PDB entry 9DIL | electron microscopy, 3.30 A resolution | chains A and B of the 3 polymer chains in the assembly

== Chain A (and B) ==
Name: Transitional endoplasmic reticulum ATPase
From: Homo sapiens
Notes: EC 3.6.4.6; chain B of this document is another copy of the same molecule, construct and numbering; everything in this record applies to it too
UniProtKB: P55072 (TERA_HUMAN); residues 1-806 here = UniProt positions 1-806
Sequence (806 residues; numbered 1 to 806; the number before each row is that of its first residue):
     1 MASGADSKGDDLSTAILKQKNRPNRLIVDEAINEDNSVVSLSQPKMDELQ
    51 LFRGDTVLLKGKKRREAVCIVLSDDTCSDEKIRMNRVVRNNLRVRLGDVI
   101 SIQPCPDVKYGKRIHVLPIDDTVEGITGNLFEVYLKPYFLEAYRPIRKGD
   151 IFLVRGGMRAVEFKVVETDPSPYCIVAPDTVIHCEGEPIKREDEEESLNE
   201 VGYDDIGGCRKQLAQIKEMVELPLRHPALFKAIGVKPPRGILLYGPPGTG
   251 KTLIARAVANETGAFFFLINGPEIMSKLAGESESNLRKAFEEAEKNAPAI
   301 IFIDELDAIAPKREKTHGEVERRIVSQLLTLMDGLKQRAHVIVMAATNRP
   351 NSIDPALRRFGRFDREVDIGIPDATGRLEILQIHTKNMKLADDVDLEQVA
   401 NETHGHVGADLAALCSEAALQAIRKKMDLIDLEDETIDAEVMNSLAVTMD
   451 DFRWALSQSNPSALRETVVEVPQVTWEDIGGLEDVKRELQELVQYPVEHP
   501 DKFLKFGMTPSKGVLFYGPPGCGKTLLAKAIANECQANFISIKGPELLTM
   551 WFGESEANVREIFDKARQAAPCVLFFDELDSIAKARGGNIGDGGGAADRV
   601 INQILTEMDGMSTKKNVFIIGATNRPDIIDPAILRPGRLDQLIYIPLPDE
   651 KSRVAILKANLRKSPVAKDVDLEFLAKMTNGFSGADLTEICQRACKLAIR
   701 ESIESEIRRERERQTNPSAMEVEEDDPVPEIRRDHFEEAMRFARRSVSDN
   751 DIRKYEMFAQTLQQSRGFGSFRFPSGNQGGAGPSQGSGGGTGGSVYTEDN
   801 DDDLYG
Unresolved in the structure: 1-199, 716-725, 776-806 (chain B: 1-199, 716-725, 769-806)
Residues lining bound ligands:
  - ADP (adenosine-5'-diphosphate), molecule 1: D205, I206, G207, G208, C209, P247, G248, T249, G250, K251, T252, L253, I380, I383, H384, G408, A409
  - ADP, molecule 2: D478, I479, P520, G521, C522, G523, K524, T525, L526, I656, N660, G684, A685, T688
UniProt features mapped onto this chain:
  - region: T797 to G806 (Interaction with UBXN6)
  - motif: D802 to G806 (PIM motif)
  - binding site (ATP): P247 to L253, N348, H384, G521 to L526
  - modified residue: A2 (N-acetylalanine), S3 (Phosphoserine), S7 (Phosphoserine), S13 (Phosphoserine), S37 (Phosphoserine), K315 (N6,N6,N6-trimethyllysine), T436 (Phosphothreonine), S462 (Phosphoserine), K502 (N6-acetyllysine), K505 (N6-acetyllysine), K668 (N6-acetyllysine), S702 (Phosphoserine), K754 (N6-acetyllysine), S770 (Phosphoserine), S775 (Phosphoserine), S787 (Phosphoserine), Y805 (Phosphotyrosine)
  - cross-link (Glycyl lysine isopeptide (Lys-Gly)): K8 (interchain with G-Cter in SUMO2), K18 (interchain with G-Cter in SUMO2)

== Interface between chain A and chain B ==
Contacting residue pairs - 84 pairs, chain A then chain B:
  E218(A) - R424(B)  salt bridge
  L222(A) - R424(B)
  H226(A) - E433(B)
  L229(A) - I437(B)  hydrophobic
  F230(A) - L420(B)  hydrophobic
  A232(A) - I437(B)  hydrophobic
  I233(A) - M442(B)  hydrophobic
  V235(A) - L420(B)  hydrophobic
  E283(A) - S276(B)
  R322(A) - K315(B)
  R322(A) - E321(B)  salt bridge
  R323(A) - S276(B)
  R323(A) - K277(B)
  R323(A) - L278(B)
  R323(A) - A279(B)
  S326(A) - P272(B)
  S326(A) - M275(B)
  S326(A) - S276(B)
  Q327(A) - S276(B)
  L329(A) - P272(B)  hydrophobic
  T330(A) - P272(B)  hydrogen bond (side chain-backbone)
  T330(A) - E273(B)  hydrogen bond (side chain-backbone)
  R359(A) - E305(B)  salt bridge
  F360(A) - P247(B)
  F360(A) - G248(B)
  F360(A) - A409(B)  hydrophobic
  F360(A) - D410(B)
  F360(A) - S462(B)
  R487(A) - R700(B)
  E491(A) - K696(B)  salt bridge
  H499(A) - I703(B)
  K502(A) - I699(B)
  K502(A) - S702(B)
  K502(A) - I703(B)
  L504(A) - R453(B)
  K505(A) - P665(B)
  K505(A) - V728(B)
  F506(A) - S664(B)
  F506(A) - I699(B)  hydrophobic
  M508(A) - Q692(B)
  M508(A) - K696(B)
  M508(A) - I699(B)  hydrophobic
  R560(A) - R465(B)
  Q568(A) - N460(B)  hydrogen bond
  D592(A) - D592(B)
  G593(A) - G587(B)
  G593(A) - D592(B)
  G594(A) - G587(B)
  G594(A) - D592(B)  hydrogen bond (backbone-side chain)
  G595(A) - K584(B)
  G595(A) - A585(B)  hydrogen bond (backbone-backbone)
  G595(A) - G587(B)
  A597(A) - A585(B)  hydrophobic
  D598(A) - F552(B)
  R599(A) - F552(B)  hydrogen bond (side chain-backbone)
  N602(A) - P545(B)  hydrogen bond (side chain-backbone)
  N602(A) - L548(B)
  N602(A) - T549(B)
  Q603(A) - T549(B)
  T606(A) - P545(B)
  E607(A) - R465(B)  salt bridge
  K614(A) - E402(B)
  K615(A) - S457(B)  hydrogen bond (side chain-backbone)
  R638(A) - P545(B)
  S765(A) - R744(B)
  R766(A) - R741(B)
  R766(A) - F742(B)  hydrogen bond (side chain-backbone)
  R766(A) - A743(B)
  R766(A) - R744(B)
  F768(A) - F682(B)  hydrophobic
  F768(A) - M740(B)
  F768(A) - R741(B)
  F768(A) - A743(B)
  G769(A) - R741(B)
  F771(A) - F674(B)  hydrophobic
  F771(A) - L675(B)  hydrophobic
  F771(A) - M678(B)  hydrophobic
  F771(A) - M740(B)  hydrophobic
  R772(A) - F674(B)
  R772(A) - E737(B)  salt bridge
  F773(A) - D671(B)
  F773(A) - R733(B)
  F773(A) - E737(B)
  S775(A) - R733(B)
Interface residues without a listed pair, chain A (62 interface residues in all): A228, G318, E319, R362, R365, Y495, F503, G507, T509, R567, G610, R635, P774
Interface residues without a listed pair, chain B (73 interface residues in all): D304, H317, V407, E417, A419, I423, M427, E435, S459, L464, E578, R586, G591, K663, C695, A698, P729, I731, F736

== Overview ==
Chain A and chain B form an interface of 62 and 73 residues respectively; the contacts include 9 hydrogen
bonds and 6 salt bridges. Among the polar pairs are E218(A)-R424(B), R322(A)-E321(B) and R359(A)-E305(B).
Bound to chain A: ADP.
Both chains are Transitional endoplasmic reticulum ATPase (Homo sapiens). Entry 9DIL (Cryo-EM structure of
VCP/p97 in complex with VCPIP1 (VCIP135)) was determined by electron microscopy, deposited together with 9MQ6.
